1HWI - chains C and D of the 4 polymer chains in the assembly; structure by X-ray diffraction, 2.30 A resolution.

Chain C (and D):
Molecule: Hmg-CoA reductase
Source organism: Homo sapiens
Notes: EC 1.1.1.34; fragment: catalytic portion; chain D of this document is another copy of the same molecule, construct and numbering; everything in this record applies to it too
UniProtKB: P04035 (HMDH_HUMAN); residue numbers follow UniProt; this construct covers 426-888
Amino-acid sequence (467 residues; row label = number of the first residue in the row):
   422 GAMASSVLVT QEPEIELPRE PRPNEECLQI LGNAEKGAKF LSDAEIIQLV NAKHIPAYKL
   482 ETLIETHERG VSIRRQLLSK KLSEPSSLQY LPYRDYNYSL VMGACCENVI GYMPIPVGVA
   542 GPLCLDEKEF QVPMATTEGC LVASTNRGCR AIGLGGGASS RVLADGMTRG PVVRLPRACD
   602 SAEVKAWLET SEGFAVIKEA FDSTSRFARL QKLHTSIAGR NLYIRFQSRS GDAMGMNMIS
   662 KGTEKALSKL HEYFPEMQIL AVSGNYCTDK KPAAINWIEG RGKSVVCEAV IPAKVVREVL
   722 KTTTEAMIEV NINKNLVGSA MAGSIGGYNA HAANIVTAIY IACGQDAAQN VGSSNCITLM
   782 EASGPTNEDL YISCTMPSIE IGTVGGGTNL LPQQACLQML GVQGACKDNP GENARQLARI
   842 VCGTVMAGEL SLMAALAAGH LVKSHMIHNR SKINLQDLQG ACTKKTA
Unresolved in the structure: 422-488, 863-888 (chain D: 422-486, 861-888)
Construct notes: insertion (422-425); engineered mutation I485 (Met in P04035)
Residues lining bound ligands:
  - fluvastatin (115; (3R,5S,6E)-7-[3-(4-fluorophenyl)-1-(propan-2-yl)-1H-indol-2-yl]-3,5-dihydroxyhept-6-enoic acid), molecule 1: E559, G560, C561, L562, S565, K735, A751, H752, N755, L853, A856, L857, H861, L862
  - fluvastatin (115), molecule 2: R590, S661, V683, S684, N686, C688, D690, K691, K692

Chain C / chain D interface:
Pairs across the interface (201):
  L499(C) with V540(D), hydrophobic; Q552(D); M820(D), hydrophobic
  L503(C) with M820(D)
  S508(C) with A816(D); Q819(D), hydrogen bond (side chain-backbone); M820(D)
  L509(C) with M820(D), hydrophobic
  Y511(C) with L812(D); P813(D)
  Y517(C) with P535(D), hydrophobic
  V522(C) with P537(D), hydrophobic
  A525(C) with G560(D), hydrogen bond (backbone-backbone)
  C526(C) with T557(D); T558(D); E559(D), hydrogen bond (backbone-backbone); G560(D)
  C527(C) with P537(D), hydrophobic; G539(D); T557(D); V563(D), hydrophobic
  E528(C) with G539(D); G560(D); C561(D), hydrogen bond (side chain-backbone); L562(D); V563(D), hydrogen bond (side chain-backbone); A564(D), hydrogen bond (side chain-backbone)
  N529(C) with G539(D); V540(D), hydrogen bond (backbone-backbone); N567(D)
  V530(C) with V538(D)
  I531(C) with V538(D), hydrogen bond (backbone-backbone); V540(D), hydrophobic
  G532(C) with P537(D); V538(D), hydrogen bond (backbone-backbone)
  Y533(C) with P535(D), hydrophobic; I536(D); V538(D)
  M534(C) with M534(D); P535(D); I536(D), hydrogen bond (backbone-backbone); V538(D); I762(D); A763(D); P813(D); Q814(D); C817(D), hydrophobic
  P535(C) with Y517(D), hydrophobic; Y533(D), hydrophobic; M534(D); P813(D); Q814(D)
  I536(C) with Y533(D); M534(D), hydrogen bond (backbone-backbone); I536(D), hydrophobic; I762(D), hydrophobic
  P537(C) with V522(D), hydrophobic; C527(D), hydrophobic; G532(D)
  V538(C) with V530(D); I531(D), hydrogen bond (backbone-backbone); G532(D), hydrogen bond (backbone-backbone); Y533(D); M534(D)
  G539(C) with C527(D); E528(D); N529(D)
  V540(C) with L499(D), hydrophobic; N529(D), hydrogen bond (backbone-side chain); I531(D), hydrophobic
  Q552(C) with L499(D); K502(D)
  T557(C) with C526(D); C527(D)
  T558(C) with C526(D); G808(D); L811(D)
  E559(C) with C526(D), hydrogen bond (backbone-backbone); K691(D), salt bridge; D767(D)
  G560(C) with A525(D), hydrogen bond (backbone-backbone); C526(D), hydrogen bond (backbone-backbone); E528(D)
  C561(C) with E528(D), hydrogen bond (backbone-side chain)
  L562(C) with E528(D)
  V563(C) with C527(D), hydrophobic; E528(D), hydrogen bond (backbone-side chain)
  A564(C) with E528(D), hydrogen bond (backbone-side chain)
  N567(C) with N529(D)
  R595(C) with E730(D), salt bridge; N734(D)
  S637(C) with M742(D)
  I638(C) with M742(D)
  A639(C) with V738(D), hydrophobic; M742(D), hydrophobic
  N642(C) with N734(D), hydrogen bond
  Y644(C) with N734(D), hydrogen bond (side chain-backbone); V738(D); G739(D), hydrogen bond (side chain-backbone); M742(D), hydrophobic
  L681(C) with V731(D); N734(D); L857(D)
  S684(C) with K735(D), hydrogen bond (backbone-side chain)
  G685(C) with K735(D); G739(D)
  N686(C) with K735(D), hydrogen bond; N736(D), hydrogen bond; G739(D); S740(D), hydrogen bond; A743(D); G748(D); N750(D), hydrogen bond (side chain-backbone)
  Y687(C) with M742(D)
  T689(C) with A743(D)
  K691(C) with E559(D), salt bridge; A754(D); N755(D), hydrogen bond
  K692(C) with G748(D); N750(D); A751(D), hydrogen bond (side chain-backbone)
  P693(C) with S745(D), hydrogen bond (backbone-side chain); I746(D)
  A694(C) with A743(D); G744(D)
  A695(C) with A743(D), hydrogen bond (backbone-backbone); G744(D), hydrogen bond (backbone-backbone)
  I696(C) with A743(D), hydrogen bond (backbone-backbone)
  E730(C) with R595(D), salt bridge
  V731(C) with L681(D)
  N734(C) with R595(D); N642(D), hydrogen bond; Y644(D), hydrogen bond (backbone-side chain); L681(D)
  K735(C) with S684(D), hydrogen bond (side chain-backbone); G685(D); N686(D), hydrogen bond
  N736(C) with N686(D), hydrogen bond
  V738(C) with A639(D), hydrophobic; Y644(D)
  G739(C) with Y644(D); G685(D); N686(D)
  S740(C) with N686(D), hydrogen bond
  M742(C) with S637(D); I638(D); A639(D), hydrophobic; Y644(D), hydrophobic; Y687(D)
  A743(C) with N686(D); T689(D); A694(D); A695(D), hydrogen bond (backbone-backbone); I696(D), hydrogen bond (backbone-backbone)
  G744(C) with A694(D); A695(D), hydrogen bond (backbone-backbone)
  S745(C) with P693(D), hydrogen bond (side chain-backbone)
  I746(C) with P693(D)
  G748(C) with N686(D); K692(D)
  N750(C) with N686(D), hydrogen bond (backbone-side chain); K692(D)
  A751(C) with K692(D), hydrogen bond (backbone-side chain)
  A754(C) with K691(D); A769(D); V772(D), hydrophobic
  N755(C) with K691(D), hydrogen bond; A769(D)
  T758(C) with A768(D); A769(D)
  I762(C) with M534(D); I536(D), hydrophobic
  A763(C) with M534(D)
  D767(C) with E559(D)
  A768(C) with T758(D)
  A769(C) with A754(D); N755(D); T758(D); N771(D)
  N771(C) with A769(D); V772(D)
  V772(C) with A754(D), hydrophobic; N771(D)
  G808(C) with T558(D)
  L811(C) with T558(D)
  L812(C) with Y511(D), hydrophobic
  P813(C) with Y511(D); M534(D); P535(D)
  Q814(C) with M534(D); P535(D)
  A816(C) with S508(D)
  C817(C) with M534(D), hydrophobic
  Q819(C) with E505(D); S508(D)
  M820(C) with L499(D), hydrophobic; L503(D); S508(D); L509(D), hydrophobic
  G822(C) with E505(D)
  L857(C) with L681(D)
Also at the interface, not in a pair above, chain C (99 interface residues in all): K502, L512, P513, M555, A682, V683, G747, Q766, S775, G807, L862
Also at the interface, not in a pair above, chain D (100 interface residues in all): L512, P513, M555, E665, A682, V683, D690, G747, Q766, S775, G807

Summary:
The interface between chain C and chain D involves 99 residues on one side and 100 on the other, with 47
hydrogen bonds and 4 salt bridges. Polar pairs include E559(C)-K691(D), R595(C)-E730(D) and S508(C)-Q819(D).
Ligands of chain C: fluvastatin.
Both chains are Hmg-CoA reductase (Homo sapiens). Entry 1HWI (Complex of the catalytic portion of human
hmg-CoA reductase with fluvastatin) was determined by X-ray diffraction (same publication as 1HW8, 1HW9, 1HWJ,
1HWK and 1HWL).
